PDB entry 6UTY | X-ray diffraction, 4.15 A resolution (low resolution: residue-level contacts below are approximate; hydrogen-bond / salt-bridge calls are withheld) | chains CCC and DDD of the 8 polymer chains in the assembly

[Chain CCC]
Molecule: DNA-directed RNA polymerase subunit beta
Source organism: Escherichia coli
Notes: EC 2.7.7.6
Reference sequence: P0A8V4 (RPOB_ECO57); residue numbers follow UniProt; this construct covers 1-1342
Chain sequence (1342 residues; each row starts with the number of its first residue):
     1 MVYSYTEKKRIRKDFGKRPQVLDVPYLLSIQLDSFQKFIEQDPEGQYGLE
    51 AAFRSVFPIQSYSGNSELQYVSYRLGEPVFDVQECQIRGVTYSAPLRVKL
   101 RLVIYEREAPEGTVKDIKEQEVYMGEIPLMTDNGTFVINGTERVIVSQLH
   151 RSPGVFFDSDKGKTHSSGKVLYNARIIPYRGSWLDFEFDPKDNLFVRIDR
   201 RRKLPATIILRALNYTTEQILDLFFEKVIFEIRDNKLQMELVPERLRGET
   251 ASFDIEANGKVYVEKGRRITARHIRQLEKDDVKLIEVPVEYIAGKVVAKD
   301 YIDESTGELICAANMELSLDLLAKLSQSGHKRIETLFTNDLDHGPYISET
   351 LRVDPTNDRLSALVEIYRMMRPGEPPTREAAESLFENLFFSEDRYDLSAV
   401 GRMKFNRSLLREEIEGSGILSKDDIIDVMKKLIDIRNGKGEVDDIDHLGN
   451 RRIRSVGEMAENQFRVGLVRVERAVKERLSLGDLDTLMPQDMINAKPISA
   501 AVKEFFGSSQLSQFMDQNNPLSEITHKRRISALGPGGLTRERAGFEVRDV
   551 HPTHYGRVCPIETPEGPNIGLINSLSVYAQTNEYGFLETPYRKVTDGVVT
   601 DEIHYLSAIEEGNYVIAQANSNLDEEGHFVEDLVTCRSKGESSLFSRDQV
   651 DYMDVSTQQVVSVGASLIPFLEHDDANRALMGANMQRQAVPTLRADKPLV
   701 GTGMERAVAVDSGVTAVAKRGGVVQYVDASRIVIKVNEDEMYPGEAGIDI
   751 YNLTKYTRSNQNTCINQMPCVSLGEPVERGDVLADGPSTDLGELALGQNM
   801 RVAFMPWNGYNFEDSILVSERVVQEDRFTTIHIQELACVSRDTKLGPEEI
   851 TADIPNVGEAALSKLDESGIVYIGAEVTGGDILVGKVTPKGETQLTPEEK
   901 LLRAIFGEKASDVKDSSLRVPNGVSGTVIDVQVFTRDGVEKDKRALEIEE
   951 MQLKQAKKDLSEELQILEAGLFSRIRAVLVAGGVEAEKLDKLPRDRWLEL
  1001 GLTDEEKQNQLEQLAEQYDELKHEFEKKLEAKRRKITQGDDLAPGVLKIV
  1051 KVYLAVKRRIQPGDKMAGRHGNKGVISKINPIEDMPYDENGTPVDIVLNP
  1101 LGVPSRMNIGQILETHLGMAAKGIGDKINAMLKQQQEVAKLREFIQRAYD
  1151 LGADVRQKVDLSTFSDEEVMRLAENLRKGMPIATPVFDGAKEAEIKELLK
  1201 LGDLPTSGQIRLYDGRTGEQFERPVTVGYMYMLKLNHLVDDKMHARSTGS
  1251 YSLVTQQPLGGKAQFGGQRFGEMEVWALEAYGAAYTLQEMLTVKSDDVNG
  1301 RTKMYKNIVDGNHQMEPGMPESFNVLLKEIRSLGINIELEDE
Disordered / not traced: 1-2
UniProt features mapped onto this chain:
  - modified residue (N6-acetyllysine): Lys-1022, Lys-1200

[Chain DDD]
Molecule: DNA-directed RNA polymerase subunit beta'
Source organism: Escherichia coli
Notes: EC 2.7.7.6
Reference sequence: P0A8T7 (RPOC_ECOLI); residue numbers follow UniProt; this construct covers 1-1407
Chain sequence (1407 residues; numbered 1 to 1407; the number before each row is that of its first residue):
     1 MKDLLKFLKAQTKTEEFDAIKIALASPDMIRSWSFGEVKKPETINYRTFK
    51 PERDGLFCARIFGPVKDYECLCGKYKRLKHRGVICEKCGVEVTQTKVRRE
   101 RMGHIELASPTAHIWFLKSLPSRIGLLLDMPLRDIERVLYFESYVVIEGG
   151 MTNLERQQILTEEQYLDALEEFGDEFDAKMGAEAIQALLKSMDLEQECEQ
   201 LREELNETNSETKRKKLTKRIKLLEAFVQSGNKPEWMILTVLPVLPPDLR
   251 PLVPLDGGRFATSDLNDLYRRVINRNNRLKRLLDLAAPDIIVRNEKRMLQ
   301 EAVDALLDNGRRGRAITGSNKRPLKSLADMIKGKQGRFRQNLLGKRVDYS
   351 GRSVITVGPYLRLHQCGLPKKMALELFKPFIYGKLELRGLATTIKAAKKM
   401 VEREEAVVWDILDEVIREHPVLLNRAPTLHRLGIQAFEPVLIEGKAIQLH
   451 PLVCAAYNADFDGDQMAVHVPLTLEAQLEARALMMSTNNILSPANGEPII
   501 VPSQDVVLGLYYMTRDCVNAKGEGMVLTGPKEAERLYRSGLASLHARVKV
   551 RITEYEKDANGELVAKTSLKDTTVGRAILWMIVPKGLPYSIVNQALGKKA
   601 ISKMLNTCYRILGLKPTVIFADQIMYTGFAYAARSGASVGIDDMVIPEKK
   651 HEIISEAEAEVAEIQEQFQSGLVTAGERYNKVIDIWAAANDRVSKAMMDN
   701 LQTETVINRDGQEEKQVSFNSIYMMADSGARGSAAQIRQLAGMRGLMAKP
   751 DGSIIETPITANFREGLNVLQYFISTHGARKGLADTALKTANSGYLTRRL
   801 VDVAQDLVVTEDDCGTHEGIMMTPVIEGGDVKEPLRDRVLGRVTAEDVLK
   851 PGTADILVPRNTLLHEQWCDLLEENSVDAVKVRSVVSCDTDFGVCAHCYG
   901 RDLARGHIINKGEAIGVIAAQSIGEPGTQLTMRTFHIGGAASRAAAESSI
   951 QVKNKGSIKLSNVKSVVNSSGKLVITSRNTELKLIDEFGRTKESYKVPYG
  1001 AVLAKGDGEQVAGGETVANWDPHTMPVITEVSGFVRFTDMIDGQTITRQT
  1051 DELTGLSSLVVLDSAERTAGGKDLRPALKIVDAQGNDVLIPGTDMPAQYF
  1101 LPGKAIVQLEDGVQISSGDTLARIPQESGGTKDITGGLPRVADLFEARRP
  1151 KEPAILAEISGIVSFGKETKGKRRLVITPVDGSDPYEEMIPKWRQLNVFE
  1201 GERVERGDVISDGPEAPHDILRLRGVHAVTRYIVNEVQDVYRLQGVKIND
  1251 KHIEVIVRQMLRKATIVNAGSSDFLEGEQVEYSRVKIANRELEANGKVGA
  1301 TYSRDLLGITKASLATESFISAASFQETTRVLTEAAVAGKRDELRGLKEN
  1351 VIVGRLIPAGTGYAYHQDRMRRRAAGEAPAAPQVTAEDASASLAELLNAG
  1401 LGGSDNE
Disordered / not traced: 1-14, 1377-1407
UniProt features mapped onto this chain:
  - binding site (Zn(2+)): Cys-70, Cys-72, Cys-85, Cys-88, Cys-814, Cys-888, Cys-895, Cys-898
  - binding site (Mg(2+)): Asp-460, Asp-462, Asp-464
  - modified residue: Lys-983 (N6-acetyllysine)
  - mutagenesis: Gln-504 (Q504P: Resistant to antibiotics salinamide A and B), Asn-690 (N690D: Resistant to antibiotics salinamide A and B), Met-697 (M697V: Resistant to antibiotics salinamide A and B), Ala-735 (A735T: Resistant to antibiotics salinamide A and B), Arg-738 (R738C/H/P/S: Resistant to antibiotics salinamide A and B), Ala-748 (A748E: Resistant to antibiotics salinamide A and B), Pro-758 (P758S/T: Resistant to antibiotics salinamide A and B), Phe-763 (F763C: Resistant to antibiotics salinamide A and B), Ser-775 (S775A: Resistant to antibiotics salinamide A and B), Ala-779 (A779T/V: Resistant to antibiotics salinamide A and B), Arg-780 (R780C: Resistant to antibiotics salinamide A and B), Gly-782 (G782A/C: Resistant to antibiotics salinamide A and B), 1 further mutagenesis entry in UniProt

[Interface between chain CCC and chain DDD]
Pairs across the interface (376; chain CCC residue first):
  Ser-167(CCC) with Ser-1064(DDD)
  Gly-168(CCC) with Ala-1065(DDD)
  Arg-268(CCC) with Asp-1042(DDD); Arg-1048(DDD)
  Asp-340(CCC) with Thr-1068(DDD)
  Glu-546(CCC) with Asp-751(DDD)
  Arg-548(CCC) with Arg-780(DDD); Leu-788(DDD)
  Asp-549(CCC) with Pro-750(DDD); Asp-751(DDD)
  Val-550(CCC) with Thr-776(DDD); His-777(DDD); Arg-780(DDD)
  His-551(CCC) with Phe-773(DDD)
  Pro-552(CCC) with Phe-773(DDD); His-777(DDD)
  Tyr-555(CCC) with Phe-773(DDD)
  Cys-559(CCC) with Arg-780(DDD)
  Pro-560(CCC) with Thr-776(DDD); Arg-780(DDD)
  Ile-561(CCC) with Tyr-772(DDD)
  Thr-563(CCC) with Arg-780(DDD)
  Glu-565(CCC) with His-936(DDD)
  Ile-569(CCC) with Leu-783(DDD)
  Asn-573(CCC) with Arg-780(DDD)
  Gln-618(CCC) with Asn-768(DDD); Val-769(DDD); Leu-770(DDD)
  Asn-620(CCC) with Asn-768(DDD); Val-769(DDD)
  Ser-642(CCC) with Leu-770(DDD)
  Thr-657(CCC) with Val-769(DDD)
  Val-660(CCC) with Val-769(DDD); Phe-773(DDD)
  Leu-671(CCC) with Tyr-772(DDD)
  Glu-672(CCC) with Gly-766(DDD); Leu-767(DDD)
  His-673(CCC) with Phe-763(DDD); Arg-764(DDD); Glu-765(DDD); Gly-766(DDD)
  Asp-674(CCC) with Phe-763(DDD); Tyr-772(DDD)
  Asp-675(CCC) with Arg-744(DDD); Phe-763(DDD); Tyr-772(DDD); Ser-775(DDD)
  Ala-676(CCC) with Tyr-772(DDD); Ala-779(DDD)
  Asn-677(CCC) with Ala-779(DDD); Leu-783(DDD); Phe-935(DDD); His-936(DDD); Gly-938(DDD)
  Arg-678(CCC) with His-936(DDD)
  Ala-679(CCC) with Tyr-772(DDD)
  Leu-680(CCC) with Leu-783(DDD)
  Met-681(CCC) with His-936(DDD)
  Phe-804(CCC) with Ala-637(DDD); Ser-638(DDD)
  Met-805(CCC) with Ala-637(DDD)
  Pro-806(CCC) with Asp-505(DDD); Ala-632(DDD); Ala-633(DDD); Ala-637(DDD)
  Trp-807(CCC) with Asp-505(DDD); Ala-633(DDD)
  Asn-808(CCC) with Pro-359(DDD); Phe-629(DDD); Ala-633(DDD)
  Gly-809(CCC) with Val-357(DDD); Pro-359(DDD); Phe-629(DDD)
  Tyr-810(CCC) with Val-357(DDD); Pro-359(DDD); Tyr-360(DDD)
  Asn-811(CCC) with Asp-505(DDD)
  Phe-812(CCC) with Val-357(DDD); Pro-451(DDD); Cys-454(DDD); Phe-461(DDD); Ser-503(DDD); Gln-504(DDD); Asp-505(DDD); Phe-629(DDD)
  Glu-813(CCC) with Ala-459(DDD); Asp-460(DDD); Phe-461(DDD); Gln-504(DDD)
  Asp-814(CCC) with Phe-461(DDD); Arg-731(DDD)
  Ser-815(CCC) with Val-357(DDD); Phe-461(DDD)
  Arg-841(CCC) with Asp-256(DDD); Gly-257(DDD)
  Lys-844(CCC) with Phe-49(DDD)
  Glu-892(CCC) with Lys-76(DDD)
  Gln-894(CCC) with Glu-69(DDD); Arg-77(DDD)
  Gln-1061(CCC) with Lys-445(DDD)
  Pro-1062(CCC) with Ala-446(DDD)
  Gly-1063(CCC) with Val-354(DDD); Ala-446(DDD)
  Lys-1065(CCC) with Asp-462(DDD)
  Lys-1073(CCC) with Asp-462(DDD)
  Val-1075(CCC) with Val-354(DDD); Ile-355(DDD); Phe-461(DDD); Asp-462(DDD); Gly-463(DDD)
  Ile-1076(CCC) with Thr-356(DDD)
  Ser-1077(CCC) with Thr-356(DDD); Val-357(DDD); Gln-448(DDD)
  Asn-1099(CCC) with Gln-504(DDD); Asp-505(DDD)
  Pro-1100(CCC) with Ala-637(DDD); Val-639(DDD); Met-725(DDD)
  Leu-1101(CCC) with Gln-504(DDD); Asp-505(DDD); Met-725(DDD); Arg-731(DDD)
  Val-1103(CCC) with Val-639(DDD)
  Ser-1105(CCC) with Arg-731(DDD); Ile-937(DDD)
  Arg-1106(CCC) with Arg-731(DDD); Ile-937(DDD)
  Met-1107(CCC) with Gln-736(DDD); Arg-744(DDD); Phe-763(DDD); Ile-937(DDD)
  Ile-1109(CCC) with Met-644(DDD); Phe-763(DDD)
  Ile-1112(CCC) with Val-639(DDD)
  Leu-1113(CCC) with Ile-641(DDD)
  His-1116(CCC) with Ile-641(DDD)
  Phe-1187(CCC) with Leu-767(DDD); Asn-768(DDD); Tyr-772(DDD)
  Lys-1191(CCC) with Glu-765(DDD)
  Glu-1192(CCC) with Ile-641(DDD); Arg-764(DDD)
  Lys-1196(CCC) with Asp-642(DDD)
  Gln-1209(CCC) with Ser-638(DDD); Asp-643(DDD)
  Glu-1219(CCC) with Arg-634(DDD)
  Phe-1221(CCC) with Ala-633(DDD); Arg-634(DDD); Ser-635(DDD)
  Glu-1222(CCC) with Tyr-512(DDD); Tyr-537(DDD); Leu-544(DDD); Arg-634(DDD); Ser-635(DDD)
  Arg-1223(CCC) with Tyr-512(DDD); Ser-635(DDD); Gly-636(DDD); Ala-637(DDD); Ser-721(DDD); Met-724(DDD)
  Pro-1224(CCC) with Gly-636(DDD); Ser-638(DDD)
  Val-1225(CCC) with Gly-636(DDD); Ser-638(DDD)
  Thr-1226(CCC) with Ser-638(DDD); Val-639(DDD); Gly-640(DDD)
  Val-1239(CCC) with Ser-353(DDD); Lys-445(DDD)
  Asp-1240(CCC) with Lys-445(DDD)
  Lys-1242(CCC) with Arg-352(DDD); Gln-465(DDD)
  Met-1243(CCC) with Arg-352(DDD); Ser-353(DDD); Pro-369(DDD); Met-372(DDD); Lys-445(DDD)
  His-1244(CCC) with Gly-351(DDD); Arg-352(DDD); Met-372(DDD)
  Ala-1245(CCC) with Met-372(DDD); Glu-375(DDD)
  Arg-1246(CCC) with Asp-348(DDD); Tyr-349(DDD); Ser-350(DDD); Glu-375(DDD); Leu-376(DDD)
  Ser-1247(CCC) with Asp-348(DDD); Tyr-349(DDD); Glu-375(DDD); Leu-376(DDD); Lys-378(DDD)
  Thr-1248(CCC) with Tyr-349(DDD)
  Tyr-1251(CCC) with Asp-348(DDD)
  Leu-1253(CCC) with Arg-99(DDD)
  Val-1254(CCC) with Arg-99(DDD); Asp-248(DDD); Leu-249(DDD)
  Thr-1255(CCC) with Asn-341(DDD)
  Gln-1256(CCC) with Arg-99(DDD)
  Gln-1257(CCC) with Asn-341(DDD); Lys-345(DDD)
  Pro-1258(CCC) with Arg-346(DDD); Val-347(DDD); Asp-348(DDD)
  Leu-1259(CCC) with Arg-346(DDD)
  Gly-1260(CCC) with Arg-346(DDD)
  Phe-1265(CCC) with Glu-375(DDD)
  Gly-1267(CCC) with Arg-346(DDD); Val-347(DDD); Ser-350(DDD)
  Gln-1268(CCC) with Lys-345(DDD); Arg-346(DDD); Val-347(DDD); Ser-350(DDD); Gly-351(DDD); Arg-352(DDD)
  Arg-1269(CCC) with Arg-339(DDD); Gln-340(DDD); Gly-344(DDD); Lys-345(DDD); Arg-346(DDD)
  Phe-1270(CCC) with Gly-344(DDD); Lys-345(DDD); Ile-434(DDD); His-469(DDD)
  Gly-1271(CCC) with Gly-344(DDD)
  Glu-1272(CCC) with Arg-339(DDD); Leu-343(DDD); Arg-798(DDD)
  Met-1273(CCC) with Thr-428(DDD)
  Glu-1274(CCC) with Asn-424(DDD); Thr-428(DDD)
  Val-1275(CCC) with Leu-343(DDD)
  Trp-1276(CCC) with Arg-798(DDD); Val-801(DDD); Gln-805(DDD); Val-917(DDD); Gln-921(DDD)
  Ala-1277(CCC) with Thr-428(DDD); Arg-431(DDD); Gln-921(DDD)
  Leu-1278(CCC) with Met-484(DDD)
  Glu-1279(CCC) with Gln-805(DDD); Ala-914(DDD); Leu-1347(DDD); Val-1351(DDD)
  Ala-1280(CCC) with Arg-431(DDD); Ile-918(DDD); Gln-921(DDD)
  Tyr-1281(CCC) with Arg-431(DDD); Leu-432(DDD); Ile-434(DDD); Gln-435(DDD); Leu-483(DDD); Met-484(DDD); Asn-489(DDD)
  Gly-1282(CCC) with Gly-1360(DDD); Thr-1361(DDD)
  Ala-1283(CCC) with Glu-479(DDD); Leu-483(DDD); Met-484(DDD); Thr-1361(DDD)
  Ala-1284(CCC) with Glu-479(DDD); Leu-1356(DDD); Ile-1357(DDD); Thr-1361(DDD); Gly-1362(DDD)
  Tyr-1285(CCC) with Glu-475(DDD); Glu-479(DDD); Leu-1356(DDD); Thr-1361(DDD)
  Thr-1286(CCC) with Leu-422(DDD); Ala-476(DDD); Glu-479(DDD)
  Leu-1287(CCC) with Val-1351(DDD); Ile-1357(DDD)
  Gln-1288(CCC) with Gly-1354(DDD); Arg-1355(DDD); Leu-1356(DDD)
  Glu-1289(CCC) with Val-470(DDD); Pro-471(DDD); Leu-472(DDD); Thr-473(DDD); Ala-476(DDD)
  Met-1290(CCC) with Val-347(DDD); His-469(DDD)
  Leu-1291(CCC) with Lys-345(DDD); Val-1351(DDD)
  Thr-1292(CCC) with Gly-1354(DDD)
  Val-1293(CCC) with Asp-348(DDD)
  Lys-1294(CCC) with Val-347(DDD); Asp-348(DDD); Tyr-349(DDD); Val-470(DDD); Leu-472(DDD)
  Ser-1295(CCC) with Lys-345(DDD); Arg-346(DDD)
  Asp-1296(CCC) with Lys-345(DDD)
  Met-1304(CCC) with Leu-472(DDD); Thr-473(DDD)
  Tyr-1305(CCC) with Pro-379(DDD); Tyr-382(DDD)
  Ile-1308(CCC) with Pro-379(DDD); Phe-380(DDD); Leu-472(DDD)
  Val-1309(CCC) with Pro-379(DDD); Tyr-382(DDD); Gly-383(DDD)
  His-1313(CCC) with Phe-380(DDD); Leu-472(DDD); Thr-473(DDD); Leu-474(DDD); Glu-475(DDD); Gln-477(DDD)
  Met-1315(CCC) with Thr-473(DDD)
  Gly-1318(CCC) with Glu-15(DDD)
  Met-1319(CCC) with Glu-15(DDD); Phe-17(DDD); Val-1353(DDD)
  Pro-1320(CCC) with Lys-345(DDD); Val-1353(DDD); Gly-1354(DDD)
  Ser-1322(CCC) with Asn-341(DDD); Leu-342(DDD)
  Phe-1323(CCC) with Ile-20(DDD); Leu-342(DDD); Ile-1352(DDD)
  Val-1325(CCC) with Arg-99(DDD); Leu-249(DDD); Arg-337(DDD)
  Leu-1326(CCC) with Ile-331(DDD); Arg-337(DDD); Phe-338(DDD); Leu-342(DDD)
  Lys-1328(CCC) with Glu-100(DDD); Met-102(DDD); Leu-245(DDD)
  Glu-1329(CCC) with Ile-331(DDD); Arg-337(DDD)
  Arg-1331(CCC) with Trp-33(DDD); Pro-243(DDD)
  Ser-1332(CCC) with Met-102(DDD); Pro-243(DDD); Leu-245(DDD); Leu-327(DDD)
  Leu-1333(CCC) with His-113(DDD); Leu-307(DDD); Leu-327(DDD); Ala-328(DDD); Ile-331(DDD)
  Gly-1334(CCC) with Ala-25(DDD)
  Ile-1335(CCC) with Ile-22(DDD); Ala-23(DDD); Ala-25(DDD)
  Asn-1336(CCC) with Lys-21(DDD); Ile-22(DDD); Ala-23(DDD); Leu-24(DDD); Ala-25(DDD); Met-29(DDD); Trp-33(DDD)
  Ile-1337(CCC) with Lys-21(DDD)
  Glu-1338(CCC) with Ile-20(DDD); Lys-21(DDD)
  Leu-1339(CCC) with Ala-19(DDD)
  Glu-1340(CCC) with Phe-17(DDD); Asp-18(DDD); Ala-19(DDD); Lys-21(DDD); Arg-1341(DDD)
  Asp-1341(CCC) with Asp-18(DDD)
  Glu-1342(CCC) with Glu-16(DDD); Phe-17(DDD); Asp-18(DDD)
Also at the interface, not in a pair above, chain CCC (171 interface residues in all): Lys-169, Phe-545, His-554, Glu-562, Gly-570, Arg-637, Gly-1074, Pro-1104, Ser-1207, Asn-1299, Gln-1314, Pro-1317, Glu-1321, Ile-1330
Also at the interface, not in a pair above, chain DDD (192 interface residues in all): Arg-47, Trp-115, Pro-251, Val-253, Met-330, Ile-394, His-430, Gly-444, Asp-464, Ala-467, Arg-538, Phe-719, Gln-739, Leu-740, Ala-784, Asp-785, Gly-794, Thr-797, Glu-913, Arg-933, Lys-1072, Ala-1336, Lys-1348, Ala-1359, Arg-1369

[Summary]
The interface between chain CCC and chain DDD involves 171 residues on one side and 192 on the other. UniProt
lists 8 Zn2+-binding residues, 3 Mg2+-binding residues and 13 mutagenesis sites on chain DDD.
Chain CCC is DNA-directed RNA polymerase subunit beta and chain DDD is DNA-directed RNA polymerase subunit
beta', both from Escherichia coli; the structure, E. coli sigma-S transcription initiation complex with a
mismatching CTP ("Old" crystal soaked with CTP for ..., was determined by X-ray diffraction together with
6UTV, 6UTW, 6UTX, 6UTZ, 6UU0, 6UU1 and 11 further entries from the same study.
